Entry 8EVI (electron microscopy, 2.64 A resolution); this record covers chains I and H of the 13 polymer chains in the assembly.

# Chain I
Molecule: 167-nt DNA strand
Sequence (167 nucleotides; each row starts with the number of its first residue):
     1 TAGGTGCAGGGCCTCTCGGCTGCTGATCTTCAGCTGGTTGCTGAGAGTTG
    51 CAGCATTGCTGAGTCTTAGCAATGGATACTTCCCGATTCCCCTCACAAAA
   101 ATAGGTCAGTCTGTCTGGCTAGTTCTGTACTTGCAGACACAGGGCATGTG
   151 GGGTTCCTATTTTTCTA
Not modelled in the structure: 1-21, 165-167

# Chain H
Protein: Histone H2B type 2-E
Organism: Homo sapiens
UniProtKB: Q16778 (H2B2E_HUMAN); residues -3 to 122 here correspond to UniProt positions 1-126 (UniProt number = residue number + 4)
Sequence (126 residues; row label = number of the first residue in the row; numbers below 1 keep their minus sign (Met-3 is residue -3)):
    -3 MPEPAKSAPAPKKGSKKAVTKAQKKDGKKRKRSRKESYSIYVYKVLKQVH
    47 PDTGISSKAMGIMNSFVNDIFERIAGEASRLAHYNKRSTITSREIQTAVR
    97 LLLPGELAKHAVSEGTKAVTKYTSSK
Not modelled in the structure: -3 to 27, 122
UniProt features mapped onto this chain:
  - modified residue: Pro-2 (N-acetylproline), Glu-1 (ADP-ribosyl glutamic acid), Lys2 (N6-(2-hydroxyisobutyryl)lysine), Ser3 (ADP-ribosylserine), Lys8 (N6-(beta-hydroxybutyryl)lysine), Lys9 (N6-(2-hydroxyisobutyryl)lysine), Ser11 (Phosphoserine), Lys12 (N6-acetyllysine), Lys13 (N6-(beta-hydroxybutyryl)lysine), Lys17 (N6-(2-hydroxyisobutyryl)lysine), Lys20 (N6-(2-hydroxyisobutyryl)lysine), Lys21 (N6-(2-hydroxyisobutyryl)lysine), Lys31 (N6-(2-hydroxyisobutyryl)lysine), Glu32 (PolyADP-ribosyl glutamic acid), Ser33 (Phosphoserine), Lys40 (N6-(2-hydroxyisobutyryl)lysine), Lys43 (N6-(2-hydroxyisobutyryl)lysine), Lys54 (N6,N6-dimethyllysine), Arg76 (Dimethylated arginine), Lys82 (N6,N6,N6-trimethyllysine) and 6 more in UniProt
  - glycosylation: Ser109 (O-linked (GlcNAc) serine)
  - cross-link (Glycyl lysine isopeptide (Lys-Gly)): Lys2 (interchain with G-Cter in SUMO2), Lys17 (interchain with G-Cter in SUMO2), Lys31 (interchain with G-Cter in ubiquitin), Lys117 (interchain with G-Cter in ubiquitin)

# Interface between chain I and chain H
Pairs across the interface - 14 pairs, chain I then chain H:
  DT42(I) - Ile51(H)  sugar contact
  DT42(I) - Ser52(H)  phosphate contact
  DT42(I) - Ser53(H)  hydrogen bond to the phosphate
  DG43(I) - Tyr39(H)  hydrogen bond to the phosphate
  DG43(I) - Gly50(H)  phosphate contact
  DG43(I) - Ile51(H)  hydrogen bond to the phosphate
  DG50(I) - Arg30(H)  sugar contact
  DG61(I) - Ser84(H)  hydrogen bond to the phosphate
  DA62(I) - Arg83(H)  phosphate contact
  DA62(I) - Ser84(H)  hydrogen bond to the phosphate
  DA62(I) - Thr85(H)  hydrogen bond to the phosphate
  DG63(I) - Arg83(H)  salt bridge to the phosphate
  DT126(I) - Arg28(H)  phosphate contact
  DT126(I) - Ser29(H)  phosphate contact
Also at the interface, not in a pair above, chain I (10 interface residues in all): DA44, DT49, DC51
Also at the interface, not in a pair above, chain H (13 interface residues in all): Glu32, Lys82

# Overview
The interface between chain I and chain H involves 10 residues on one side and 13 on the other; the contacts
include 6 hydrogen bonds and 1 salt bridge. Among the polar pairs are DT42(I)-Ser53(H), DG43(I)-Tyr39(H) and
DG43(I)-Ile51(H).
Chain I is a 167-nt DNA strand and chain H is Histone H2B type 2-E (Homo sapiens); the structure, CX3CR1
nucleosome and PU.1 complex containing disulfide bond mutations, was determined by electron microscopy,
deposited together with 8EVH, 8EVJ and 8SYP.
